7B2Z - chain A; structure by X-ray diffraction, 1.24 A resolution.

Chain A:
Name: Palmitoleoyl-protein carboxylesterase NOTUM
Source organism: Homo sapiens
Notes: EC 3.1.1.98
Reference sequence: Q6P988 (NOTUM_HUMAN); residues 81-451 here = UniProt positions 81-451
Chain sequence (383 residues; each row starts with the number of its first residue):
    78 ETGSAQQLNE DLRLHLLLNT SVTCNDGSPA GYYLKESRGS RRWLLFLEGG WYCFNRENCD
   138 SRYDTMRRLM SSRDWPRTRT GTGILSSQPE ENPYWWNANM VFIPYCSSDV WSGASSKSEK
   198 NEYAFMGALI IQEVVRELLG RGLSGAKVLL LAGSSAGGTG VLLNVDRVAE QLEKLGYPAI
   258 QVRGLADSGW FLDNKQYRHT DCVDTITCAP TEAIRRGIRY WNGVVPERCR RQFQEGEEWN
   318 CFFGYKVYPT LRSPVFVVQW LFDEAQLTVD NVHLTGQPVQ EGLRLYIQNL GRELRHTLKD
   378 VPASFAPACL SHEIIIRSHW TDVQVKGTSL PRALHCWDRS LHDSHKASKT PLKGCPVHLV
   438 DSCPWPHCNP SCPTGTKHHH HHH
Unresolved in the structure: 78-87, 277-286, 352-354, 420-426, 453-460
Differences from the reference sequence: expression tag (78-80, 452-460); engineered mutation Ser-330 (Cys in Q6P988)
Cystine bridges: Cys-101/Cys-183, Cys-130/Cys-136, Cys-306/Cys-318, Cys-386/Cys-449, Cys-413/Cys-432, Cys-440/Cys-445
Covalent attachments: compound SQW linked to Ser-232
Residues lining bound ligands: SQW (propan-2-yl 4-indol-1-yl-4-oxidanylidene-butanoate): Gly-126, Gly-127, Trp-128, Tyr-129, Val-187, Ala-233, Thr-236, Phe-268, Pro-287, Ile-291, Phe-319, Phe-320, Ala-342, Val-346, His-389
What the authors report for this chain:
  - binding site for SQW: Ser-232

Overview:
Compound SQW is covalently linked to Ser-232. From the paper: a binding site for SQW at Ser-232.
Chain A is Palmitoleoyl-protein carboxylesterase NOTUM (Homo sapiens); the structure, Notum complex with
ARUK3003907, was determined by X-ray diffraction (same publication as 7ARG, 7B2V, 7B2Y, 7B37 and 7B3F).
